PDB entry 3S39 | X-ray diffraction, 4.80 A resolution (low resolution: residue-level contacts below are approximate; hydrogen-bond / salt-bridge calls are withheld) | chains B and C of the 3 polymer chains in the assembly

[Chain B]
Molecule: Cytochrome c oxidase subunit 2
From: Thermus thermophilus
Notes: EC 1.9.3.1
UniProtKB: Q5SJ80 (COX2_THET8); numbering as in UniProt (aligned over 3-168)
Chain sequence (166 residues; each row starts with the number of its first residue):
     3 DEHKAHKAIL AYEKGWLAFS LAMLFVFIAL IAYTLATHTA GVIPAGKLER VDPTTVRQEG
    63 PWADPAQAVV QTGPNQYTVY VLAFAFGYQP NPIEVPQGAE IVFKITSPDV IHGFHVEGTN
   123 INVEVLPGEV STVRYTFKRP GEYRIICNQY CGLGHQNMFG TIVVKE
Ion coordination: dinuclear copper ion: His-114, Cys-149, Cys-153, His-157, Met-160
Swiss-Prot annotation at these positions:
  - binding site (Cu cation): His-114, Cys-149, Cys-153, His-157

[Chain C]
Molecule: Cytochrome c oxidase polypeptide 2A
From: Thermus thermophilus
Notes: EC 1.9.3.1
UniProtKB: P82543 (COXA_THET8); residue numbers follow UniProt; this construct covers 2-34
Chain sequence (33 residues; each row starts with the number of its first residue):
     2 EEKPKGALAV ILVLTLTILV FWLGVYAVFF ARG

[Interface between chain B and chain C]
Contacting residue pairs (31):
  Asp-3(B) / Glu-2(C)
  Lys-6(B) / Glu-2(C)
  Lys-6(B) / Glu-3(C)
  Ala-7(B) / Glu-2(C)
  Ile-11(B) / Pro-5(C)
  Tyr-14(B) / Lys-4(C)
  Tyr-14(B) / Pro-5(C)
  Tyr-14(B) / Leu-9(C)
  Trp-18(B) / Ile-12(C)
  Trp-18(B) / Leu-15(C)
  Trp-18(B) / Thr-16(C)
  Phe-21(B) / Thr-16(C)
  Met-25(B) / Ile-19(C)
  Phe-29(B) / Trp-23(C)
  Leu-32(B) / Trp-23(C)
  Leu-32(B) / Tyr-27(C)
  Ile-33(B) / Trp-23(C)
  Tyr-35(B) / Tyr-27(C)
  Tyr-35(B) / Phe-31(C)
  Thr-36(B) / Tyr-27(C)
  Thr-36(B) / Phe-30(C)
  Thr-36(B) / Phe-31(C)
  Thr-41(B) / Phe-30(C)
  Gly-120(B) / Arg-33(C)
  Thr-121(B) / Arg-33(C)
  Asn-122(B) / Phe-30(C)
  Asn-122(B) / Arg-33(C)
  Asn-122(B) / Gly-34(C)
  Tyr-137(B) / Arg-33(C)
  Tyr-137(B) / Gly-34(C)
  Lys-140(B) / Gly-34(C)
Interface residues without a listed pair, chain B (22 interface residues in all): Ala-10, His-40, Thr-138
Interface residues without a listed pair, chain C (16 interface residues in all): Leu-20

[Overview]
22 residues of chain B and 16 residues of chain C are in contact. His-114(B), Cys-149(B), Cys-153(B),
His-157(B) and Met-160(B) coordinate a dinuclear copper ion ion. UniProt lists 4 Cu cation-binding residues on
chain B.
Chain B is Cytochrome c oxidase subunit 2 and chain C is Cytochrome c oxidase polypeptide 2A, both from
Thermus thermophilus; the structure, Structure of Thermus thermophilus cytochrome ba3 oxidase 60s after Xe
depressurization, was determined by X-ray diffraction, deposited together with 3S33, 3S38, 3S3A, 3S3B, 3S3C
and 3S3D.
